PDB entry 9CVC | electron microscopy, 3.50 A resolution | chains A and D of the 5 polymer chains in the assembly

Chain A:
Protein: Codanin-1
Source organism: Homo sapiens
Reference sequence: Q8IWY9 (CDAN1_HUMAN); residues 1-1227 here = UniProt positions 1-1227
Sequence (1277 residues; each row starts with the number of its first residue; numbers below 1 keep their minus sign (Met-49 is residue -49)):
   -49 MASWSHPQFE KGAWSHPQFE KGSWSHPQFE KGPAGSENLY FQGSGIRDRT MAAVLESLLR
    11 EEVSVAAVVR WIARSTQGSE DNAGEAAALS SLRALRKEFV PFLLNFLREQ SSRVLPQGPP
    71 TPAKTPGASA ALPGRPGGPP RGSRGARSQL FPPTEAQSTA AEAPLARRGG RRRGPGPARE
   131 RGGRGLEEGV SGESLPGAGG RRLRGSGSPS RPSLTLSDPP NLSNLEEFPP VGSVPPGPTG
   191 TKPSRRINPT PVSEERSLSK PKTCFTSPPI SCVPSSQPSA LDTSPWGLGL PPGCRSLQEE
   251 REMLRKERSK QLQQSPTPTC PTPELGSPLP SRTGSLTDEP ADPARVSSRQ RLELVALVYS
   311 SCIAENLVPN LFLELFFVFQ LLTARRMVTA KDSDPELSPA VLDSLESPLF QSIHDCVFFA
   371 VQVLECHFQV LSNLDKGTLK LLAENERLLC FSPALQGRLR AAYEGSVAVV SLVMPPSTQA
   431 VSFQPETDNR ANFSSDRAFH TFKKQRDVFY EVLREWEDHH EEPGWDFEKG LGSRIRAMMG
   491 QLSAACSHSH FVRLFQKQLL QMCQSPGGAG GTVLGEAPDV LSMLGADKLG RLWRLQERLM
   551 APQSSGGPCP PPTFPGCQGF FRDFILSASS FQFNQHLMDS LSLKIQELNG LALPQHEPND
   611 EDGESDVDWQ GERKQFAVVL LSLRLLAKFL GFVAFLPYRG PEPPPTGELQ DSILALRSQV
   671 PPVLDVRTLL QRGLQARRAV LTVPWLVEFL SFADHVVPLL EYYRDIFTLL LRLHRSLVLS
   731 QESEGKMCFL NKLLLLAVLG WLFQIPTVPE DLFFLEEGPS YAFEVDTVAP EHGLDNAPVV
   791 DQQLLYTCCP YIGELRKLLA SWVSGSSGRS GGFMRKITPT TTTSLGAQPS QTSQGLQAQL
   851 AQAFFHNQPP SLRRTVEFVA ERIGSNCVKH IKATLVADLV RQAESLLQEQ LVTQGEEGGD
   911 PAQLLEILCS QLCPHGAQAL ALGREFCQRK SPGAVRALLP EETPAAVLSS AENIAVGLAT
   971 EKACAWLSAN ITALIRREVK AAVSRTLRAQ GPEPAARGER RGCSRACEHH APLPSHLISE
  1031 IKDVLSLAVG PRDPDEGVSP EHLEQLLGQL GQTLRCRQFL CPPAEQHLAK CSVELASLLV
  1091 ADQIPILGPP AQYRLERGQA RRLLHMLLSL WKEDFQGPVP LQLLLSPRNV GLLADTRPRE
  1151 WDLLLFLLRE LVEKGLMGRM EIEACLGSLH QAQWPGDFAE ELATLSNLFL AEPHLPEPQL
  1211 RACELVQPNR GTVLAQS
Not modelled in the structure: -49 to 1, 69-191, 217-284, 340-354, 420-437, 516-534, 768-781, 819-822, 833-1227
Sequence notes: initiating methionine (-49); expression tag (-48 to 0); conflict Val419 (Lys in Q8IWY9)
UniProt features mapped onto this chain:
  - region: Pro188 to Leu208 (Interaction with ASF1A/B)
  - modified residue: Ala2 (N-acetylalanine), Thr71 (Phosphothreonine), Ser265 (Phosphoserine), Ser285 (Phosphoserine)
  - natural variant: Asn599 (N599S: In CDAN1A), Pro672 (P672L: In CDAN1A), Glu698 (E698K: In CDAN1A), Arg714 (R714W: In CDAN1A), Phe868 (F868I: In CDAN1A), Val869 (V869M: In CDAN1A), Arg1042 (R1042W: In CDAN1A), Asp1043 (D1043V: In CDAN1A), Pro1130 (P1130L: In CDAN1A)
Reported in the primary citation:
  - self-association interface (contacts with another copy of this molecule): Phe645 to Asp675

Chain D:
Protein: Histone chaperone ASF1A
Source organism: Homo sapiens
Reference sequence: Q9Y294 (ASF1A_HUMAN); numbering as in UniProt (aligned over 1-204)
Sequence (241 residues; numbered -36 to 204; the number before each row is that of its first residue; numbers below 1 keep their minus sign (Met-36 is residue -36)):
   -36 MAVYPYDVPD YAGYPYDVPD YAGSYPYDVP DYAPAGSMAK VQVNNVVVLD NPSPFYNPFQ
    24 FEITFECIED LSEDLEWKII YVGSAESEEY DQVLDSVLVG PVPAGRHMFV FQADAPNPGL
    84 IPDADAVGVT VVLITCTYRG QEFIRVGYYV NNEYTETELR ENPPVKPDFS KLQRNILASN
   144 PRVTRFHINW EDNTEKLEDA ESSNPNLQSL LSTDALPSAS KGWSTSENSL NVMLESHMDC
   204 M
Not modelled in the structure: -36 to 0, 157-204
Sequence notes: initiating methionine (-36); expression tag (-35 to 0)
UniProt features mapped onto this chain:
  - motif: Ile31 to Asp37 (Required for interaction with HIRA)
  - modified residue: Ser192 (Phosphoserine)
  - mutagenesis: Glu36 to Asp37 (Abrogates interaction with HIRA and induction of senescence-associated heterochromatin foci), Asp37 (D37A: Abrogates interaction with CHAF1B and HIRA), Glu49 (E49A: Loss of interaction with TLK2), Asp54 (D54R: Reduces interaction with histone H3), Val62 to Pro64 (Abrogates interaction with HIRA and induction of senescence-associated heterochromatin foci), Asp88 (D88A: Loss of interaction with TLK2. Reduced phosphorylation), Val94 (V94R: Abrogates interaction with histone H3 and histone H4. Loss of interaction with TLK2. Reduced phosphorylation), Arg108 (R108E: Reduces interaction with histone H3), Ser166 (S166A: Does not affect phosphorylation in response to DNA damage), Ser175 (S175A: Does not affect phosphorylation in response to DNA damage), Ser192 (S192A: Abolished phosphorylation in response to DNA damage; S192D: Mimics phosphorylation; promoting recruitment to chromatin in response to DNA damage)

Interface between chain A and chain D:
Residue-residue contacts (57; chain A residue first):
  Lys192(A) with Ser59(D), hydrogen bond (backbone-side chain)
  Pro193(A) with Ser59(D)
  Ser194(A) with Ser59(D), hydrogen bond (backbone-backbone)
  Arg195(A) with Asp58(D), salt bridge; Val60(D); Leu61(D), hydrogen bond (backbone-backbone); Phe74(D); Gln75(D), hydrogen bond (side chain-backbone)
  Arg196(A) with Asp37(D), salt bridge; Val60(D); Leu61(D); Gly63(D), hydrogen bond (side chain-backbone)
  Ile197(A) with Val60(D), hydrophobic; Leu61(D); Val62(D); Phe72(D), hydrophobic
  Asn198(A) with Gly63(D); Pro64(D)
  Pro199(A) with Phe28(D), hydrophobic; Val62(D); His70(D); Met71(D)
  Thr200(A) with His70(D); Met71(D), hydrogen bond (backbone-backbone)
  Val202(A) with Arg69(D); Met71(D)
  Ser203(A) with Arg69(D), hydrogen bond (backbone-backbone); Met71(D)
  Leu208(A) with Asn8(D); Val10(D), hydrophobic
  Ser209(A) with Arg69(D), hydrogen bond (backbone-side chain)
  Lys210(A) with Asn7(D); Arg69(D)
  Pro211(A) with Asn7(D); Arg69(D)
  Lys212(A) with Asn7(D); Asn8(D)
  Thr213(A) with Pro144(D)
  Cys214(A) with Pro144(D), hydrogen bond (side chain-backbone); Val146(D); Arg148(D), hydrogen bond (backbone-side chain)
  Phe215(A) with Val6(D); Asn7(D); Asn8(D); Val9(D), hydrophobic; Pro144(D), hydrophobic; Val146(D), hydrophobic
  Thr216(A) with Arg148(D), hydrogen bond (backbone-side chain)
  Arg825(A) with Gln23(D); Gln75(D), hydrogen bond
  Lys826(A) with Asp13(D); Pro17(D)
  Ile827(A) with Asp13(D); Gln23(D)
  Thr828(A) with Asp13(D), hydrogen bond (backbone-side chain); Pro15(D), hydrogen bond (side chain-backbone)
  Thr830(A) with Leu12(D)
Also at the interface, not in a pair above, chain A (27 interface residues in all): Pro201, Glu205
Also at the interface, not in a pair above, chain D (34 interface residues in all): Asn14, Asn20, Pro21, Thr27, Ala76, Tyr111
Interface features reported in the paper:
  - specific contacts: Arg195(A)-Asp58(D), Arg196(A)-Asp37(D), Gln23(D)-Arg825(A)
  - interface residues, chain D: Asn7(D)

Overview:
27 residues of chain A and 34 residues of chain D are in contact, with 14 hydrogen bonds and 2 salt bridges.
Among the polar pairs are Arg195(A)-Asp58(D), Arg196(A)-Asp37(D) and Lys192(A)-Ser59(D). The paper describes
contacts between Arg195(A) and Asp58(D), Arg196(A) and Asp37(D) and Gln23(D) and Arg825(A). The paper reports
the interface residue Asn7(D); a self-association interface involving Phe645(A).
Here chain A is Codanin-1 and chain D is Histone chaperone ASF1A, both from Homo sapiens. Entry 9CVC (CDAN1
dimer with three ASF1A) was determined by electron microscopy.
